7WXU - chains B and N of the 5 polymer chains in the assembly; structure by electron microscopy, 2.85 A resolution.

[Chain B]
Name: Guanine nucleotide-binding protein G(I)/G(S)/G(T) subunit beta-1
Organism: Homo sapiens
UniProtKB: P62873 (GBB1_HUMAN); residues 2-340 here = UniProt positions 2-340
Sequence (345 residues; row label = number of the first residue in the row; numbers below 1 keep their minus sign (Met-4 is residue -4)):
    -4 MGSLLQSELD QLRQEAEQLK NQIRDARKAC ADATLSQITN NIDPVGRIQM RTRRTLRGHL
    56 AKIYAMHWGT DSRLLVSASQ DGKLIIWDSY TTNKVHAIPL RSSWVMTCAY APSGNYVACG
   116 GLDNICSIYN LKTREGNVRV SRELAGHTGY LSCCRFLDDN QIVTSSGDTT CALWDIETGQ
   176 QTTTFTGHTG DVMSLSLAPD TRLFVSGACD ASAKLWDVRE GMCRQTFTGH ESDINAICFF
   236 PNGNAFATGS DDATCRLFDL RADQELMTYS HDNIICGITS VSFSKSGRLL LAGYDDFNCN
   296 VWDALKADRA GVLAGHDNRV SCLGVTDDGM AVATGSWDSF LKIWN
Disordered / not traced: -4 to 2
Sequence notes: initiating methionine (-4); expression tag (-3 to 1)
Swiss-Prot annotation at these positions:
  - modified residue: Ser2 (N-acetylserine), His266 (Phosphohistidine)

[Chain N]
Name: NB35
Organism: Lama glama
Sequence (161 residues; numbered -21 to 139; the number before each row is that of its first residue; numbers below 1 keep their minus sign (Met-21 is residue -21)):
   -21 MKYLLPTAAA GLLLLAAQPA MAQVQLQESG GGLVQPGGSL RLSCAASGFT FSNYKMNWVR
    39 QAPGKGLEWV SDISQSGASI SYTGSVKGRF TISRDNAKNT LYLQMNSLKP EDTAVYYCAR
    99 CPAPFTRDCF DVTSTTYAYR GQGTQVTVSS AAALEHHHHH H
Disordered / not traced: -21 to 0, 129-139

[Interface between chain B and chain N]
Pairs across the interface (9; chain B residue first):
  Arg8(B) with Gln120(N), hydrogen bond
  Thr184(B) with Thr114(N)
  Glu226(B) with Phe27(N); Tyr32(N); Arg98(N), hydrogen bond (backbone-side chain)
  Ser227(B) with Pro100(N), hydrogen bond (side chain-backbone); Tyr117(N)
  Asp228(B) with Tyr117(N), hydrogen bond
  Asp246(B) with Pro102(N)
Interface residues without a listed pair, chain B (11 interface residues in all): Cys204, Asp205, Ala206, Thr223, Ile270
Interface residues without a listed pair, chain N (13 interface residues in all): Gln1, Gly26, Thr28, Phe103, Ala116

[Summary]
11 residues of chain B face 13 of chain N across their interface, with 4 hydrogen bonds. Polar contacts
include Arg8(B)-Gln120(N), Glu226(B)-Arg98(N) and Ser227(B)-Pro100(N).
Here chain B is Guanine nucleotide-binding protein G(I)/G(S)/G(T) subunit beta-1 (Homo sapiens) and chain N is
NB35 (Lama glama). Entry 7WXU (GPR110/Gq complex) was determined by electron microscopy, deposited together
with 7WXW, 7WY0, 7WZ7 and 7X2V.
